4HZO - chain A; structure by X-ray diffraction, 1.76 A resolution.

[Chain A]
Molecule: Bifunctional methylmalonyl-CoA:ACP acyltransferase/decarboxylase
Organism: Streptomyces atroolivaceus
UniProtKB: Q8GGP1 (Q8GGP1_STRAZ); residue numbers follow UniProt; this construct covers 2-319
Amino-acid sequence (318 residues; numbered 2 to 319; the number before each row is that of its first residue):
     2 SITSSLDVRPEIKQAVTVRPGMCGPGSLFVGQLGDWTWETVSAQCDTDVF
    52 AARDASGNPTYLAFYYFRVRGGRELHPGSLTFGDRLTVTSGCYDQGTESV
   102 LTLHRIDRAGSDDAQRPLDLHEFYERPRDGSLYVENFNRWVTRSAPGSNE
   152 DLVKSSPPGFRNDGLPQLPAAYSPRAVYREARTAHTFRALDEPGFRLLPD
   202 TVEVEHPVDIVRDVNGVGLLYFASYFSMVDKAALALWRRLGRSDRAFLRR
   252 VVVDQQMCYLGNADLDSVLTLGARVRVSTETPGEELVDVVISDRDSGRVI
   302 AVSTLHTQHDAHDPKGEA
Not modelled in the structure: 2-9, 311-319
Construct notes: engineered mutation Ser2 (Thr in Q8GGP1)
Ligand contacts: coenzyme A (COA): Ala64, Phe65, Tyr66, Arg140, Val142, Leu153, Lys155, Leu221, Phe223, Tyr226, Tyr260, Leu261, Gly262, Asn263
What the authors report for this chain:
  - binding site for coenzyme A: Ala64, Phe65, Tyr66, Val142, Leu153, Leu221, Tyr260, Leu261, Gly262, Asn263
  - self-association interface (contacts with another copy of this molecule): Pro21, Phe83
  - binding site for chloride ion: Asn216, Phe223
  - catalytic residues: Tyr62
  - conformationally variable residues (side-chain flip): Tyr66, Tyr179
  - mutagenesis - Y62F: abolished catalytic activity
  - mutagenesis - C24A, S28A, S100A, S174A, Y222F, S225A, Y226F: unchanged catalytic activity
  - mutagenesis - N216L, N263L: decreased catalytic activity
  - mutagenesis - S91A: decreased stability

[Overview]
Chain A binds coenzyme A. The paper reports the catalytic residue Tyr62; N216L and N263L reduce catalytic
activity; 11 substitutions were tested in all.
Chain A is Bifunctional methylmalonyl-CoA:ACP acyltransferase/decarboxylase (Streptomyces atroolivaceus); the
structure, The Structure of the Bifunctional Acetyltransferase/Decarboxylase LnmK from the Leinamycin
Biosynthetic Pathway Revealing Novel Activity for ..., was determined by X-ray diffraction (same publication
as 4HZN and 4HZP).
